Entry 9JH6 (electron microscopy, 2.89 A resolution); this record covers chains B and N of the 6 polymer chains in the assembly.

Chain B:
Protein: Guanine nucleotide-binding protein G(I)/G(S)/G(T) subunit beta-1
Organism: Homo sapiens
Reference sequence: P62873 (GBB1_HUMAN); residue numbers follow UniProt; this construct covers 2-340
Amino-acid sequence (358 residues; row label = number of the first residue in the row; numbers below 1 keep their minus sign (Met-17 is residue -17)):
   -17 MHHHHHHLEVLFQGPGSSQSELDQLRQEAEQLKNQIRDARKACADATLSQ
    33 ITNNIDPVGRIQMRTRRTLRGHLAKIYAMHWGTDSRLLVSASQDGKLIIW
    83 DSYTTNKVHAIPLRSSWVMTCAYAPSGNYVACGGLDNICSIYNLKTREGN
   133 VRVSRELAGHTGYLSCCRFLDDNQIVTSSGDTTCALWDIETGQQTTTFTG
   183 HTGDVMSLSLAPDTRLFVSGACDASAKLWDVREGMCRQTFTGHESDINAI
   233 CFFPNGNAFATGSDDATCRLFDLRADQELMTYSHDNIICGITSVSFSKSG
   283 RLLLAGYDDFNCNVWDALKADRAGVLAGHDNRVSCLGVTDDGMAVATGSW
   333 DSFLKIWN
Disordered / not traced: -17 to 2
Sequence notes: initiating methionine (-17); expression tag (-16 to 1)
Swiss-Prot annotation at these positions:
  - modified residue: Ser2 (N-acetylserine), His266 (Phosphohistidine)
  - natural variant: Leu30 (L30F: In MRD42; uncertain significance), Arg52 (R52G: In MRD42), Gly64 (G64V: In MRD42), Asp76 (D76E: In MRD42; D76G: In MRD42), Gly77 (G77S: In MRD42), Lys78 (K78R: In MRD42), Ile80 (I80N: In MRD42; I80T: In MRD42), His91 (H91R: In MRD42; uncertain significance), Ala92 (A92T: In MRD42), Pro94 (P94S: In MRD42), Leu95 (L95P: In MRD42), Arg96 (R96L: In MRD42), 5 further natural variant entries in UniProt

Chain N:
Protein: Nb35
Organism: Lama glama
Amino-acid sequence (151 residues; row label = number of the first residue in the row; numbers below 1 keep their minus sign (Met-22 is residue -22)):
   -22 MKYLLPTAAAGLLLLAAQPAMAMQVQLQESGGGLVQPGGSLRLSCAASGF
    28 TFSNYKMNWVRQAPGKGLEWVSDISQSGASISYTGSVKGRFTISRDNAKN
    78 TLYLQMNSLKPEDTAVYYCARCPAPFTRDCFDVTSTTYAYRGQGTQVTVS
   128 S
Disordered / not traced: -22 to 0
Disulfide bonds: Cys22-Cys96

Interface between chain B and chain N:
Residue-residue contacts (16; chain B residue first):
  Ala206(B) with Tyr117(N)
  Thr223(B) with Gln1(N), hydrogen bond (backbone-backbone)
  His225(B) with Val2(N)
  Glu226(B) with Val2(N); Phe27(N); Thr28(N); Tyr32(N), hydrogen bond; Arg98(N), hydrogen bond (backbone-side chain)
  Ser227(B) with Arg98(N); Pro100(N), hydrogen bond (side chain-backbone); Tyr117(N)
  Asp228(B) with Tyr117(N), hydrogen bond (backbone-side chain)
  Asp246(B) with Pro102(N)
  Asp247(B) with Tyr32(N); Pro102(N)
  Ile270(B) with Phe103(N)
Interface residues without a listed pair, chain B (14 interface residues in all): Arg8, Lys15, Thr184, Cys204, Asp205
Interface residues without a listed pair, chain N (15 interface residues in all): Gln3, Gly26, Thr114, Ala116, Gln120

In short:
The interface between chain B and chain N involves 14 residues on one side and 15 on the other, with 5
hydrogen bonds. Polar pairs include Glu226(B)-Tyr32(N), Glu226(B)-Arg98(N) and Ser227(B)-Pro100(N).
Here chain B is Guanine nucleotide-binding protein G(I)/G(S)/G(T) subunit beta-1 (Homo sapiens) and chain N is
Nb35 (Lama glama). Entry 9JH6 (Activation mechanism of CYSLTR2 by C20:0) was determined by electron microscopy
(same publication as 9JH5).
